PDB entry 7VEX | X-ray diffraction, 1.51 A resolution | chain A

== Chain A ==
Molecule: T-cell-specific guanine nucleotide triphosphate-binding protein 2
Source organism: Mus musculus
Notes: EC 3.6.5.-
UniProtKB: Q3T9E4 (TGTP2_MOUSE); residues 1-415 here = UniProt positions 1-415
Sequence (417 residues; each row starts with the number of its first residue; numbers below 1 keep their minus sign (Gly-1 is residue -1)):
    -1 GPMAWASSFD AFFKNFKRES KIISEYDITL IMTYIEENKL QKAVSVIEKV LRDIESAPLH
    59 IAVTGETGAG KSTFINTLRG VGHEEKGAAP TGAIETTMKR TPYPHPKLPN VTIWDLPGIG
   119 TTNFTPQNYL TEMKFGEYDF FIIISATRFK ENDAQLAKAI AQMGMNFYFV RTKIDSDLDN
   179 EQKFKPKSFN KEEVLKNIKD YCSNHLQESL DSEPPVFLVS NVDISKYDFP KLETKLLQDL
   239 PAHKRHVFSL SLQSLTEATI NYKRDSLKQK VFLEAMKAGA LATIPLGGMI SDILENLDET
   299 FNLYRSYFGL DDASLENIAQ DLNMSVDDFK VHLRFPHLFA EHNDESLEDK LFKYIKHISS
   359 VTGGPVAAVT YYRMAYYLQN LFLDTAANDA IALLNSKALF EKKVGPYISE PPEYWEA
Not modelled in the structure: 90-94
Sequence notes: expression tag (-1 to 0)
Small-molecule neighbours: GTP (guanosine-5'-triphosphate): Glu64, Thr65, Gly66, Ala67, Gly68, Lys69, Ser70, Thr71, Thr89, Thr170, Lys171, Asp173, Ser174, Val217, Ser218, Asn219, Val220
Curated features (UniProtKB/Swiss-Prot):
  - binding site (GDP): Gly66, Gly68, Lys69, Ser70, Gly90, Lys171, Asp173, Asn219
  - modified residue: Thr89 (Microbial infection: Phosphothreonine)
Reported in the primary citation:
  - mutagenesis - W3A, G277D/G285T/G286F: abolished localization to T. gondii PVM

== Overview ==
Ligands of chain A: GTP. UniProt lists 8 GDP-binding residues. From the paper: W3A and G277D/G285T/G286F
abolish localization to T. gondii PVM.
Chain A is T-cell-specific guanine nucleotide triphosphate-binding protein 2 (Mus musculus); the structure,
Crystal Structure of GTP-bound Irgb6, was determined by X-ray diffraction, deposited together with 7VES.
